Entry 7WAY (electron microscopy, 2.90 A resolution); this record covers chains D and A of the 4 polymer chains in the assembly.

# Chain D
Molecule: 122-nt RNA strand
Source organism: Planctomycetes bacterium
Sequence (122 nucleotides; row label = number of the first residue in the row):
     1 GGCGCGUUUA UUCCAUUACU UUGGAGCCAG UCCCAGCGAC UAUGUCGUAU GGACGAAGCG
    61 CUUAUUUAUC GGAGAGAAAC CGAUAAGUAA AACGCAUCAA AGUCCUGCAG CAGAAAAUCA
   121 AA
Not modelled in the structure: 73-79
From the paper describing this entry:
  - contacts within the chain: G30-C54

# Chain A
Name: dPlmCasX
Source organism: Planctomycetes bacterium
UniProtKB: A0A1G3BXR9 (A0A1G3BXR9_9BACT); numbering as in UniProt (aligned over 1-978)
Amino-acid sequence (978 residues; row label = number of the first residue in the row):
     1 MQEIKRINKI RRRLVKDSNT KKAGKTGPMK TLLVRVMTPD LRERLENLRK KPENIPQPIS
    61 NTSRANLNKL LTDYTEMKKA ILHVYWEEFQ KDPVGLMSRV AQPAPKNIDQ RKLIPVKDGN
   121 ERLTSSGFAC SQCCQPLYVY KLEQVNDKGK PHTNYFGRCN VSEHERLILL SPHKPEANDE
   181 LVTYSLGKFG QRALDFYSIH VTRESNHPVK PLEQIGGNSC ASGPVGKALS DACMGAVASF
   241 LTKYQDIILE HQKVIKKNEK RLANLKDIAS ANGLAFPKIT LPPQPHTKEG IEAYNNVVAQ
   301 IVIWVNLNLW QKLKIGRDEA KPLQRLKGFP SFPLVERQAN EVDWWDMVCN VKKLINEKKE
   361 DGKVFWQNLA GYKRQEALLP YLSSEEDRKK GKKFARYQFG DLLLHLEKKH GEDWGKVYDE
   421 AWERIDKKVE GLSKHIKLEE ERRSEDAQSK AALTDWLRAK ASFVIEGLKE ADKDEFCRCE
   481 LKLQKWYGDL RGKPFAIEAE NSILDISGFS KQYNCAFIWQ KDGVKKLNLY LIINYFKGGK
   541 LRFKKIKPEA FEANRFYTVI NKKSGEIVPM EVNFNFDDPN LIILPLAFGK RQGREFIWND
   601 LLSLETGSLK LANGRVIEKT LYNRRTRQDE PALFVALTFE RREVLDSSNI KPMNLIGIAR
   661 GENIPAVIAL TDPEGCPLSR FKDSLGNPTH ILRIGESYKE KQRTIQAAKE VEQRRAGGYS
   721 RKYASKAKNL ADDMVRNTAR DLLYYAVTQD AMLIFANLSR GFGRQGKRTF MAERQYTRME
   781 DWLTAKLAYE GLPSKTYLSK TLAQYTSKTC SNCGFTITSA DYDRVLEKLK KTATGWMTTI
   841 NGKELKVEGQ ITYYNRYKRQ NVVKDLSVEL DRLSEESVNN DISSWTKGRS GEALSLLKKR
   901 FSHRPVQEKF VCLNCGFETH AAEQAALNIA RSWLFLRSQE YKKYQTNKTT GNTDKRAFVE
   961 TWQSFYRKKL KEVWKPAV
Not modelled in the structure: 1-3, 118-124, 175-182
Differences from the reference sequence: engineered mutation Ala659 (Asp in A0A1G3BXR9), Ala756 (Glu in A0A1G3BXR9), Ala922 (Asp in A0A1G3BXR9)
From the paper describing this entry:
  - binding site for the 40-nt DNA strand: Gln945 to Gly951

# Interface between chain D and chain A
Pairs across the interface - 155 pairs, chain D then chain A:
  G1(D) - Lys722(A)  sugar contact
  G2(D) - Arg627(A)  phosphate contact
  G2(D) - Lys722(A)  salt bridge to the phosphate
  G4(D) - Arg625(A)  salt bridge to the phosphate
  C5(D) - Arg49(A)  phosphate contact
  G6(D) - Leu48(A)  phosphate contact
  G6(D) - Arg49(A)  hydrogen bond to the phosphate
  U9(D) - Arg6(A)  sugar contact
  U9(D) - Arg591(A)  sugar contact
  A10(D) - Asn8(A)  hydrogen bond to the phosphate
  A10(D) - Arg12(A)  salt bridge to the phosphate
  A10(D) - Arg591(A)  salt bridge to the phosphate
  A10(D) - Arg594(A)  base contact
  A10(D) - Trp598(A)  hydrogen bond to the base
  A10(D) - Asp600(A)  base contact
  U11(D) - Arg12(A)  salt bridge to the phosphate
  C14(D) - Lys525(A)  hydrogen bond to the base
  C14(D) - Trp598(A)  sugar contact
  C14(D) - Asp600(A)  hydrogen bond to the base
  A15(D) - Lys525(A)  hydrogen bond to the base
  A15(D) - Lys526(A)  hydrogen bond to the sugar
  A15(D) - Leu527(A)  hydrogen bond to the base
  A15(D) - Lys590(A)  phosphate contact
  A15(D) - Arg594(A)  salt bridge to the phosphate
  A15(D) - Trp598(A)  stacking on the base
  U16(D) - Lys590(A)  hydrogen bond to the sugar
  U17(D) - Leu586(A)  base contact
  U17(D) - Phe588(A)  stacking on the base
  U17(D) - Gly589(A)  sugar contact
  U17(D) - Lys590(A)  phosphate contact
  U17(D) - Trp598(A)  sugar contact
  A18(D) - Met37(A)  base contact
  A18(D) - Leu45(A)  base contact
  A18(D) - Asn54(A)  hydrogen bond to the base
  A18(D) - Pro56(A)  base contact
  A18(D) - Ala587(A)  sugar contact
  A18(D) - Phe588(A)  sugar contact
  A18(D) - Gly589(A)  phosphate contact
  A18(D) - Lys590(A)  hydrogen bond to the phosphate
  C19(D) - Arg35(A)  phosphate contact
  C19(D) - Arg44(A)  salt bridge to the phosphate
  C19(D) - Ala587(A)  sugar contact
  C19(D) - Phe588(A)  base contact
  C19(D) - Gly589(A)  base contact
  C19(D) - Gln592(A)  base contact
  U20(D) - Arg35(A)  salt bridge to the phosphate
  U20(D) - Arg44(A)  salt bridge to the phosphate
  U21(D) - Asn729(A)  phosphate contact
  U22(D) - Asp733(A)  hydrogen bond to the sugar
  C34(D) - His435(A)  hydrogen bond to the sugar
  A35(D) - Leu432(A)  phosphate contact
  A35(D) - His435(A)  sugar contact
  A35(D) - Ser449(A)  hydrogen bond to the sugar
  G36(D) - Lys428(A)  salt bridge to the phosphate
  G36(D) - Leu432(A)  phosphate contact
  G36(D) - Gln448(A)  hydrogen bond to the sugar
  C37(D) - Gly391(A)  hydrogen bond to the sugar
  C37(D) - Gln398(A)  phosphate contact
  C37(D) - Lys428(A)  salt bridge to the phosphate
  C37(D) - Trp456(A)  hydrogen bond to the phosphate
  G38(D) - Lys393(A)  salt bridge to the phosphate
  G38(D) - Gln398(A)  hydrogen bond to the phosphate
  A39(D) - Arg388(A)  salt bridge to the phosphate
  A42(D) - His405(A)  stacking on the base
  A42(D) - Lys409(A)  sugar contact
  A42(D) - Arg424(A)  hydrogen bond to the sugar
  U43(D) - Lys409(A)  salt bridge to the phosphate
  U43(D) - Glu420(A)  base contact
  U43(D) - Glu423(A)  hydrogen bond to the base
  U43(D) - Arg424(A)  salt bridge to the phosphate
  U43(D) - Lys427(A)  hydrogen bond to the base
  G44(D) - Lys427(A)  salt bridge to the phosphate
  U50(D) - Gln448(A)  hydrogen bond to the sugar
  U50(D) - Arg715(A)  sugar contact
  G51(D) - His435(A)  base contact
  G51(D) - Asp446(A)  hydrogen bond to the sugar
  G51(D) - Gln448(A)  sugar contact
  G52(D) - Glu439(A)  hydrogen bond to the sugar
  G52(D) - Ser444(A)  hydrogen bond to the sugar
  A53(D) - Ser444(A)  phosphate contact
  A100(D) - Arg6(A)  salt bridge to the phosphate
  A100(D) - Asn737(A)  hydrogen bond to the sugar
  A100(D) - Arg740(A)  hydrogen bond to the phosphate
  A101(D) - Arg6(A)  phosphate contact
  A101(D) - Ile7(A)  hydrogen bond to the phosphate
  A101(D) - Arg591(A)  salt bridge to the phosphate
  A101(D) - Arg736(A)  sugar contact
  A101(D) - Arg740(A)  salt bridge to the phosphate
  G102(D) - Ile7(A)  phosphate contact
  G102(D) - Arg591(A)  salt bridge to the phosphate
  G102(D) - Gln592(A)  base contact
  G102(D) - Arg736(A)  hydrogen bond to the sugar
  G102(D) - Trp782(A)  sugar contact
  G102(D) - Lys786(A)  salt bridge to the phosphate
  U103(D) - Met29(A)  hydrogen bond to the base
  U103(D) - Lys30(A)  sugar contact
  U103(D) - Thr31(A)  hydrogen bond to the base
  U103(D) - Trp782(A)  phosphate contact
  U103(D) - Lys786(A)  salt bridge to the phosphate
  C104(D) - Thr31(A)  sugar contact
  C104(D) - Ala636(A)  sugar contact
  C104(D) - Arg736(A)  salt bridge to the phosphate
  C105(D) - Ile503(A)  phosphate contact
  C105(D) - Arg615(A)  sugar contact
  C105(D) - Ile617(A)  sugar contact
  C105(D) - Lys619(A)  salt bridge to the phosphate
  U106(D) - Lys78(A)  sugar contact
  U106(D) - Asn501(A)  hydrogen bond to the phosphate
  U106(D) - Ile503(A)  phosphate contact
  G107(D) - Pro333(A)  phosphate contact
  G107(D) - Leu334(A)  hydrogen bond to the phosphate
  G107(D) - Arg337(A)  salt bridge to the phosphate
  C108(D) - Pro330(A)  sugar contact
  C108(D) - Ser331(A)  phosphate contact
  C108(D) - Leu334(A)  hydrogen bond to the phosphate
  C108(D) - Arg337(A)  salt bridge to the phosphate
  A109(D) - Gly328(A)  phosphate contact
  A109(D) - Phe329(A)  sugar contact
  A109(D) - Ser331(A)  hydrogen bond to the phosphate
  G110(D) - Lys327(A)  phosphate contact
  G110(D) - Gly328(A)  hydrogen bond to the phosphate
  G110(D) - Met771(A)  base contact
  C111(D) - Lys327(A)  salt bridge to the phosphate
  C111(D) - Gln765(A)  sugar contact
  C111(D) - Met771(A)  base contact
  A112(D) - Gly766(A)  phosphate contact
  A112(D) - Lys767(A)  phosphate contact
  A112(D) - Thr769(A)  hydrogen bond to the sugar
  A112(D) - Phe770(A)  sugar contact
  G113(D) - Gln706(A)  sugar contact
  G113(D) - Glu710(A)  phosphate contact
  G113(D) - Gln713(A)  hydrogen bond to the sugar
  G113(D) - Lys767(A)  phosphate contact
  G113(D) - Arg768(A)  phosphate contact
  G113(D) - Phe770(A)  sugar contact
  A114(D) - Glu710(A)  phosphate contact
  A114(D) - Gln713(A)  sugar contact
  A114(D) - Arg714(A)  salt bridge to the phosphate
  A114(D) - Arg768(A)  salt bridge to the phosphate
  A115(D) - Tyr487(A)  hydrogen bond to the sugar
  A115(D) - Arg491(A)  hydrogen bond to the sugar
  A115(D) - Arg714(A)  salt bridge to the phosphate
  A116(D) - Phe394(A)  sugar contact
  A116(D) - Tyr487(A)  sugar contact
  A117(D) - Arg396(A)  salt bridge to the phosphate
  A117(D) - Arg458(A)  sugar contact
  A117(D) - Glu480(A)  hydrogen bond to the sugar
  U118(D) - Lys469(A)  salt bridge to the phosphate
  C119(D) - Leu307(A)  sugar contact
  C119(D) - Lys469(A)  salt bridge to the phosphate
  A120(D) - Leu307(A)  sugar contact
  A120(D) - Gln311(A)  hydrogen bond to the sugar
  A121(D) - Gln311(A)  sugar contact
  A121(D) - Lys314(A)  hydrogen bond to the sugar
  A122(D) - Lys314(A)  sugar contact
Interface residues without a listed pair, chain D (60 interface residues in all): C3, U8, C13, G23, G58, A91, C93
Interface residues without a listed pair, chain A (118 interface residues in all): Ile4, Lys5, Leu33, Leu41, Asn47, Lys50, Lys51, Pro52, Ser239, Lys288, Phe332, Lys392, Leu402, Glu445, Ala452, Ser462, Gln484, Leu529, Asn599, Leu621, Arg624, Lys701, Leu730, Arg774

# In short
Chain D and chain A form an interface of 60 and 118 residues respectively, with 43 hydrogen bonds, 33 salt
bridges and 3 aromatic stacking contacts. Among the polar pairs are A10(D)-Trp598(A), C14(D)-Lys525(A) and
C14(D)-Asp600(A). From the paper: a binding site for the 40-nt DNA strand at Gln945(A); contacts within the
chain involving G30(D) and C54(D).
Chain D is a 122-nt RNA strand and chain A is dPlmCasX, both from Planctomycetes bacterium; the structure,
PlmCasX-sgRNAv1-dsDNA ternary complex at nts loading state, was determined by electron microscopy, deposited
together with 7WAZ, 7WB0 and 7WB1.
